8TO2 - chains A and o of the 29 polymer chains in the assembly; structure by electron microscopy, 2.00 A resolution.

== Chain A ==
Molecule: Phycobiliprotein ApcE
From: Synechocystis sp. PCC 6803
Reference sequence: Q55544 (APCE_SYNY3); residues 1-896 here = UniProt positions 1-896
Sequence (896 residues; row label = number of the first residue in the row):
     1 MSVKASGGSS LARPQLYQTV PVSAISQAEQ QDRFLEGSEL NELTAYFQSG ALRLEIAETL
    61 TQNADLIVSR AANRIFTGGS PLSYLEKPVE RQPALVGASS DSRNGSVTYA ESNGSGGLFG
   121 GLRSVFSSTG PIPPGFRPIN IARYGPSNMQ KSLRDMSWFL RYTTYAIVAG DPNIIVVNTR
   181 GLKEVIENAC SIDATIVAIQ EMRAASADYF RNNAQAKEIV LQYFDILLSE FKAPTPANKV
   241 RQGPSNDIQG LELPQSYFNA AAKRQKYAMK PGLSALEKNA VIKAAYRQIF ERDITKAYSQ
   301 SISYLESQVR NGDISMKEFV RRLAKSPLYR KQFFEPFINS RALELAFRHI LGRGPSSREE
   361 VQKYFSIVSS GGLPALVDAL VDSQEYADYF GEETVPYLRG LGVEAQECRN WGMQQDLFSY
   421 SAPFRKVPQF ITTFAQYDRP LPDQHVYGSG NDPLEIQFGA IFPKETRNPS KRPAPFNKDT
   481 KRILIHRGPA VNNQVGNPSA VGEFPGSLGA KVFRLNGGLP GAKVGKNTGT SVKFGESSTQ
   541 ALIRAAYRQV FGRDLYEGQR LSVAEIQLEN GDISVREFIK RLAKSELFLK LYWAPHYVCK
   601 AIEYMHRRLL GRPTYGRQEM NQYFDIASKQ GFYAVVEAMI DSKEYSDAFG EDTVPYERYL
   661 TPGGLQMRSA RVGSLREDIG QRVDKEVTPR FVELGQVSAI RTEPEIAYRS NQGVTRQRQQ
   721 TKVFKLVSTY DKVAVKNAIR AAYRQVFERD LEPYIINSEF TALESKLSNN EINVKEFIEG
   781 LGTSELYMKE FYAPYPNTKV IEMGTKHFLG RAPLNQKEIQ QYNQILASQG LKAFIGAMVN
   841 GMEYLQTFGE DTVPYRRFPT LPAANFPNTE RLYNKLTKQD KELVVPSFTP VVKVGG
Unresolved in the structure: 1, 87-130, 523-528, 693-896
Swiss-Prot annotation at these positions:
  - binding site ((2R,3E)-phycocyanobilin): Cys190
Covalent attachments: phycocyanobilin (CYC) linked to Cys190
Ligand contacts:
  - phycocyanobilin (CYC), molecule 1: Pro14, Gln249, Leu251, Leu253, Tyr257, Leu401, Ala405, Gln406, Glu407, Cys408, Trp411
  - phycocyanobilin (CYC), molecule 2: Ile75, Ile139, Tyr144, Asn148, Lys151, Ser152, Arg154, Asp155, Met156, Trp158, Phe159, Tyr162, Asn178, Thr179, Leu182, Val185, Ile186, Ala189, Ser191, Ala194, Thr195
  - phycocyanobilin (CYC), molecule 3: Arg292, Tyr298, Tyr420, Phe424
  - phycocyanobilin (CYC), molecule 4: Tyr304, Ser307, Gln308, Arg310, Asn311, Asp313
  - phycocyanobilin (CYC), molecule 5: Ile338, Asn339, Ser340, Arg358, Val361, Gln362, Phe365, Ile431, Arg439
  - phycocyanobilin (CYC), molecule 6: Tyr447, Tyr597, Val598, Cys599, Arg617, Asn621, Phe624
  - phycocyanobilin (CYC), molecule 7: Ile456, Gln457, Phe458, Gly459, Arg553
  - phycocyanobilin (CYC), molecule 8: Ile483, Leu484, Ile485, His486, Ala490, Asn493, Val495
  - phycocyanobilin (CYC), molecule 9: Lys533, Val563, Ile566, Asn570

== Chain o ==
Molecule: Allophycocyanin subunit beta-18
From: Synechocystis sp. PCC 6803
Reference sequence: P74551 (APCF_SYNY3); residue numbers follow UniProt; this construct covers 1-169
Sequence (169 residues; row label = number of the first residue in the row):
     1 MRDAVTTLIK NYDLTGRYLD RNAMDELKAY FESGSARIAA AAMINANSAT IVKRAAAQLF
    61 EEIPELIRPS GNAYTTRRFS ACLRDMDYYL RYASYALIAA DNNVLDERVL QGLRETYNSL
   121 GVPIGPTVRG IQIMKEMIEA MAEDSSLNST DFIASPFDHM TRELSELSV
Swiss-Prot annotation at these positions:
  - binding site ((2R,3E)-phycocyanobilin): Cys82
  - modified residue: Asn72 (N4-methylasparagine)
Covalent attachments: phycocyanobilin (CYC) linked to Cys82
Ligand contacts:
  - phycocyanobilin (CYC), molecule 1: Leu59, Leu66, Asn72, Ala73, Arg77, Arg78, Ala81, Arg84, Asp85, Met86, Tyr88, Tyr89, Tyr92, Arg108, Val109, Leu113, Thr116, Tyr117, Leu120, Val122, Pro123, Pro126, Thr127
  - phycocyanobilin (CYC), molecule 2: Ile67, Thr75, Thr76, Phe79

== Chain A / chain o interface ==
Contacting residue pairs (57):
  Ser2(A) with Glu163(o), hydrogen bond (backbone-side chain)
  Val3(A) with Leu110(o); Glu163(o)
  Ser6(A) with Glu115(o), hydrogen bond
  Gly8(A) with Glu115(o)
  Ser9(A) with Glu115(o), hydrogen bond (side chain-backbone); Asn118(o); Ser119(o), hydrogen bond
  Ser10(A) with Ser119(o), hydrogen bond (backbone-side chain)
  Leu11(A) with Ser119(o)
  Ala12(A) with Ser119(o), hydrogen bond (backbone-backbone); Leu120(o), hydrophobic
  Pro14(A) with Arg77(o); Leu120(o), hydrophobic
  Leu16(A) with Arg78(o)
  Trp158(A) with Tyr74(o), hydrophobic; Thr75(o)
  Arg161(A) with Tyr74(o), hydrogen bond
  Tyr162(A) with Tyr74(o); Thr75(o)
  Asn178(A) with Thr75(o); Thr76(o), hydrogen bond (backbone-side chain); Arg77(o), hydrogen bond (side chain-backbone)
  Leu182(A) with Thr76(o)
  Val185(A) with Phe79(o), hydrophobic
  Asn246(A) with Arg108(o), hydrogen bond (backbone-side chain)
  Asp247(A) with Arg108(o)
  Ile248(A) with Arg108(o)
  Gln249(A) with Tyr92(o), hydrogen bond; Arg108(o), hydrogen bond (side chain-backbone)
  Gly250(A) with Arg91(o), hydrogen bond (backbone-side chain); Tyr92(o), hydrogen bond (backbone-side chain)
  Leu251(A) with Tyr88(o)
  Glu252(A) with Arg84(o), hydrogen bond (backbone-side chain); Asp87(o); Tyr88(o), hydrogen bond (backbone-side chain)
  Leu253(A) with Arg84(o)
  Pro254(A) with Arg84(o)
  Ser256(A) with Arg77(o)
  Tyr257(A) with Arg77(o); Leu120(o)
  Ala260(A) with Arg77(o)
  Ala405(A) with Tyr88(o)
  Cys408(A) with Gln111(o); Gly112(o); Leu113(o), hydrophobic; Thr116(o)
  Arg409(A) with Glu107(o), salt bridge; Gln111(o), hydrogen bond (backbone-backbone)
  Trp411(A) with Glu115(o); Thr116(o); Ser119(o), hydrogen bond
  Gln415(A) with Ser119(o)
  Tyr437(A) with Gln111(o)
  Asn477(A) with Leu167(o)
  Lys478(A) with Ser168(o), hydrogen bond (side chain-backbone); Val169(o)
Interface residues without a listed pair, chain A (44 interface residues in all): Ala5, Gln15, Lys151, Arg154, Val177, Asn238, Leu401, Asp479
Interface residues without a listed pair, chain o (30 interface residues in all): Ile67, Ser80, Ala81, Val109

== Overview ==
Chain A and chain o form an interface of 44 and 30 residues respectively; the contacts include 19 hydrogen
bonds and 1 salt bridge. Polar pairs include Arg409(A)-Glu107(o), Ser2(A)-Glu163(o) and Ser6(A)-Glu115(o).
Bound to chain A: 8 copies of phycocyanobilin. Bound to chain o: phycocyanobilin.
Chain A is Phycobiliprotein ApcE and chain o is Allophycocyanin subunit beta-18, both from Synechocystis sp.
PCC 6803; the structure, Bottom cylinder of high-resolution phycobilisome quenched by OCP (local refinement),
was determined by electron microscopy together with 8TPJ from the same study.
